PDB entry 7V9A | electron microscopy, 3.94 A resolution | chains I and R of the 10 polymer chains in the assembly

[Chain I]
Molecule: H/ACA ribonucleoprotein complex subunit 2
From: Homo sapiens
UniProt: Q9NX24 (NHP2_HUMAN); residues 1-153 here = UniProt positions 1-153
Sequence (153 residues; row label = number of the first residue in the row):
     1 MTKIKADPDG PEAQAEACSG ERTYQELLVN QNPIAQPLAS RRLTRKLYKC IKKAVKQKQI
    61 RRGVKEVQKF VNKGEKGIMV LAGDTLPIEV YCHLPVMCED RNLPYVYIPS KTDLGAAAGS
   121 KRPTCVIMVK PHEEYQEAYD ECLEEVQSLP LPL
Unresolved in the structure: 1-18, 153
Curated features (UniProtKB/Swiss-Prot):
  - modified residue: Ser19 (Phosphoserine)
  - cross-link (Glycyl lysine isopeptide (Lys-Gly)): Lys3 (interchain with G-Cter in SUMO2), Lys5 (interchain with G-Cter in SUMO)
  - natural variant: Val126 (V126M: In DKCB2), Tyr139 (Y139H: In DKCB2)

[Chain R]
Molecule: Telomerase RNA component
From: Homo sapiens
Sequence (451 nucleotides; each row starts with the number of its first residue):
     1 GGGUUGCGGA GGGUGGGCCU GGGAGGGGUG GUGGCCAUUU UUUGUCUAAC CCUAACUGAG
    61 AAGGGCGUAG GCGCCGUGCU UUUGCUCCCC GCGCGCUGUU UUUCUCGCUG ACUUUCAGCG
   121 GGCGGAAAAG CCUCGGCCUG CCGCCUUCCA CCGUUCAUUC UAGAGCAAAC AAAAAAUGUC
   181 AGCUGCUGGC CCGUUCGCCC CUCCCGGGGA CCUGCGGCGG GUCGCCUGCC CAGCCCCCGA
   241 ACCCCGCCUG GAGGCCGCGG UCGGCCCGGG GCUUCUCCGG AGGCACCCAC UGCCACCGCG
   301 AAGAGUUGGG CUCUGUCAGC CGCGGGUCUC UCGGGGGCGA GGGCGAGGUU CAGGCCUUUC
   361 AGGCCGCAGG AAGAGGAACG GAGCGAGUCC CCGCGCGCGG CGCGAUUCCC UGAGCUGUGG
   421 GACGUGCACC CAGGACUCGG CUCACACAUG C
Unresolved in the structure: 25-201, 224-351

[Interface between chain I and chain R]
Residue-residue contacts (20; chain I residue first):
  Arg62(I) - U411(R)  hydrogen bond to the base
  Arg62(I) - G417(R)  hydrogen bond to the base
  Gly63(I) - G417(R)  sugar contact
  Glu66(I) - G417(R)  base contact
  Lys69(I) - U406(R)  phosphate contact
  Lys69(I) - U407(R)  base contact
  Lys73(I) - U406(R)  salt bridge to the phosphate
  Lys73(I) - U407(R)  salt bridge to the phosphate
  Thr85(I) - U418(R)  base contact
  Leu86(I) - U418(R)  hydrogen bond to the base
  Val90(I) - U418(R)  sugar contact
  Lys111(I) - U418(R)  hydrogen bond to the base
  Gly119(I) - U411(R)  sugar contact
  Ser120(I) - U411(R)  hydrogen bond to the sugar
  Arg122(I) - U411(R)  base contact
  Arg122(I) - U416(R)  salt bridge to the phosphate
  Arg122(I) - G417(R)  salt bridge to the phosphate
  Pro123(I) - U418(R)  phosphate contact
  Thr124(I) - U411(R)  base contact
  Cys125(I) - U418(R)  hydrogen bond to the phosphate
Other interface residues (no listed pair), chain I (20 interface residues in all): Val64, Lys65, Gln68, Pro87, Lys121
Other interface residues (no listed pair), chain R (8 interface residues in all): G404, A405

[Overview]
20 residues of chain I and 8 residues of chain R are in contact, with 6 hydrogen bonds and 4 salt bridges.
Polar contacts include Arg62(I)-U411(R), Arg62(I)-G417(R) and Leu86(I)-U418(R).
Chain I is H/ACA ribonucleoprotein complex subunit 2 and chain R is Telomerase RNA component, both from Homo
sapiens; the structure, biogenesis module of human telomerase holoenzyme, was determined by electron
microscopy, deposited together with 7V99.
